Entry 1U9N (X-ray diffraction, 2.30 A resolution); this record covers chain A.

Chain A:
Molecule: Transcriptional repressor EthR
Source organism: Mycobacterium tuberculosis
Reference sequence: P96222 (P96222_MYCTU); residues 2-216 here = UniProt positions 2-216
Sequence (236 residues; row label = number of the first residue in the row; numbers below 1 keep their minus sign (Mse-19 is residue -19)):
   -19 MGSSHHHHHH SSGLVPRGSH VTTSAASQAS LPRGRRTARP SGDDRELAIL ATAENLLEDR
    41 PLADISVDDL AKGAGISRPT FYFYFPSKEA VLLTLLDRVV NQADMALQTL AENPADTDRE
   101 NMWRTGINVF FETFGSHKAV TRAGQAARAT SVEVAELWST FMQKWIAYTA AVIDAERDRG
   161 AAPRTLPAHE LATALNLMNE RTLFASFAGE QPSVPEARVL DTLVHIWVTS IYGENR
Not modelled in the structure: -19 to 21, 216
Modified residues: Mse-19 (selenomethionine); Mse85, Mse102, Mse142, Mse178 (selenomethionine; parent Met)

Summary:
Chain A is Transcriptional repressor EthR (Mycobacterium tuberculosis); the structure, Crystal structure of
the transcriptional regulator EthR in a ligand bound conformation opens therapeutic perspectives against ...,
was determined by X-ray diffraction together with 1U9O from the same study.
